PDB entry 2JP9 | solution NMR | chains C and A of the 3 polymer chains in the assembly

# Chain C
Molecule: 17-nt DNA strand
Sequence (17 nucleotides; each row starts with the number of its first residue):
   141 GCGCAGACGCCCCCGCG

# Chain A
Name: Wilms tumor 1
From: Homo sapiens
UniProtKB: Q4VXV4 (Q4VXV4_HUMAN); residues 2-119 here correspond to UniProt positions 174-291 (UniProt number = residue number + 172)
Sequence (119 residues; row label = number of the first residue in the row):
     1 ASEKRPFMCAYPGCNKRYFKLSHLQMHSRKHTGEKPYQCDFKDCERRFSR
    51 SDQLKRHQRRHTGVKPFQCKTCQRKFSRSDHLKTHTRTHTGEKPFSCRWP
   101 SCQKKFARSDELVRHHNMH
Construct notes: expression tag (1)
Ion coordination: Zn2+ site 1: Cys9, Cys14, His27, His31; Zn2+ site 2: Cys39, Cys44, His57, His61; Zn2+ site 3: Cys69, Cys72, His85, His89; Zn2+ site 4: Cys97, Cys102, His115, His119

# Chain C / chain A interface
Contacting residue pairs (31):
  DG141(C) - Leu21(A)  phosphate contact
  DC142(C) - Phe7(A)  phosphate contact
  DC142(C) - Leu21(A)  phosphate contact
  DC142(C) - Leu24(A)  phosphate contact
  DC142(C) - Gln25(A)  phosphate contact
  DG143(C) - Met8(A)  phosphate contact
  DG143(C) - Leu24(A)  phosphate contact
  DG143(C) - Ser28(A)  phosphate contact
  DG143(C) - Arg29(A)  base contact
  DC144(C) - Arg29(A)  base contact
  DC144(C) - Thr32(A)  base contact
  DA145(C) - Thr32(A)  base contact
  DA145(C) - Lys35(A)  phosphate contact
  DA145(C) - Tyr37(A)  phosphate contact
  DA145(C) - Ser51(A)  sugar contact
  DG146(C) - Ser51(A)  phosphate contact
  DG146(C) - Lys55(A)  phosphate contact
  DA147(C) - Arg50(A)  base contact
  DA147(C) - Asp52(A)  base contact
  DA147(C) - Lys55(A)  phosphate contact
  DC148(C) - Asp52(A)  base contact
  DG149(C) - Arg56(A)  base contact
  DG149(C) - Lys83(A)  phosphate contact
  DC150(C) - Asp80(A)  base contact
  DC150(C) - Lys83(A)  phosphate contact
  DC151(C) - Phe95(A)  phosphate contact
  DC151(C) - Ser109(A)  phosphate contact
  DC153(C) - Arg108(A)  base contact
  DC153(C) - Asp110(A)  base contact
  DC154(C) - Arg114(A)  base contact
  DG155(C) - Arg114(A)  base contact
Interface residues without a listed pair, chain C (16 interface residues in all): DC152, DC156
Interface residues without a listed pair, chain A (27 interface residues in all): Cys9, Phe67, Arg78, Ser79, Val113

# Overview
16 residues of chain C and 27 residues of chain A are in contact. Cys9(A), Cys14(A), His27(A) and His31(A)
form the Zn2+ site 1. The Zn2+ site 2 is built by Cys39(A), Cys44(A), His57(A) and His61(A).
Chain C is a 17-nt DNA strand and chain A is Wilms tumor 1 (Homo sapiens); the structure, Structure of the
Wilms Tumor Suppressor Protein Zinc Finger Domain Bound to DNA, was determined by solution NMR, deposited
together with 2JPA and 2PRT.
